Entry 5WMA (X-ray diffraction, 1.40 A resolution); this record covers chain A.

Chain A:
Molecule: Bromodomain-containing protein 4
Organism: Homo sapiens
Notes: fragment: N-terminal bromodomain
UniProtKB: O60885 (BRD4_HUMAN), isoform O60885-3; residues 44-168 here = UniProt positions 44-168
Chain sequence (127 residues; numbered 42 to 168; the number before each row is that of its first residue):
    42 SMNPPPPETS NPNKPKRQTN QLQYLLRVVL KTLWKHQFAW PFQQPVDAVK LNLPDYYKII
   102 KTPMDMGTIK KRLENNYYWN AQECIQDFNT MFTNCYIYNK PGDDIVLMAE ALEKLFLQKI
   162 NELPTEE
Construct notes: expression tag (42-43)
Ligand contacts: 6JC (5-(3,5-dimethyl-1,2-oxazol-4-yl)-1H-pyrrolo[2,3-b]pyridine): W81, P82, F83, V87, L92, L94, Y97, C136, Y139, N140, I146
Swiss-Prot annotation at these positions:
  - site: N140 (Acetylated histone binding)
  - cross-link: K99 (Glycyl lysine isopeptide (Lys-Gly) (interchain with G-Cter in SUMO2))
  - natural variant: D145 (D145G: Found in a patient with a neurodevelopmental syndrome; uncertain significance)
  - mutagenesis: N140 (N140A: Abolishes binding to acetylated histones)

Overview:
Ligands of chain A: compound 6JC. UniProt lists one mutagenesis site.
Chain A is Bromodomain-containing protein 4 (Homo sapiens); the structure, N-terminal bromodomain of BRD4 in
complex with PLX5981, was determined by X-ray diffraction together with 5WMD and 5WMG from the same study.
